6U5K - chains f and r of the 54 polymer chains in the assembly; structure by electron microscopy, 3.50 A resolution.

[Chain f (and r)]
Protein: Sheath PA0622
Source organism: Pseudomonas aeruginosa (strain ATCC 15692 / DSM 22644 / CIP 104116 / JCM 14847 / LMG 12228 / 1C / PRS 101 / PAO1)
Notes: chain r of this document is another copy of the same molecule, construct and numbering; everything in this record applies to it too
Reference sequence: G3XD39 (G3XD39_PSEAE); residue numbers follow UniProt; this construct covers 1-386
Amino-acid sequence (386 residues; row label = number of the first residue in the row):
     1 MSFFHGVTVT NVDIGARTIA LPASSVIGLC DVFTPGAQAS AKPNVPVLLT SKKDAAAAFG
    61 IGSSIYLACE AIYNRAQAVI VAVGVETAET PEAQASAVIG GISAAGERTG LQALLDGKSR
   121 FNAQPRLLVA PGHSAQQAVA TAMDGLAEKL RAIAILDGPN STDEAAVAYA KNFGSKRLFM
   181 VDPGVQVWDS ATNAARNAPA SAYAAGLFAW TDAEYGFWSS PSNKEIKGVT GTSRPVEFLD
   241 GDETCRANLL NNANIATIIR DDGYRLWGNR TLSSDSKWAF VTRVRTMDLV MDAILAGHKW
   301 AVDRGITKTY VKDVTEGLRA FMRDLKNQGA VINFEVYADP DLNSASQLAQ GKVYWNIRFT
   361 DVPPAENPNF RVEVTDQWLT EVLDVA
Unresolved in the structure: 1, 385-386

[Chain f / chain r interface]
Contacting residue pairs - 15 pairs, chain f then chain r:
  Ile-306(f) / Val-382(r)  hydrophobic
  Thr-307(f) / Val-382(r)
  Lys-308(f) / Glu-381(r)  hydrogen bond (side chain-backbone)
  Lys-308(f) / Val-382(r)
  Lys-308(f) / Asp-384(r)  hydrogen bond (side chain-backbone)
  Val-311(f) / Val-382(r)  hydrophobic
  Pro-340(f) / Leu-383(r)  hydrophobic
  Asn-343(f) / Leu-383(r)
  Ser-344(f) / Thr-380(r)
  Ala-345(f) / Asp-376(r)
  Ala-345(f) / Leu-379(r)
  Ala-345(f) / Thr-380(r)
  Leu-348(f) / Leu-379(r)
  Ala-349(f) / Asp-376(r)
  Ala-349(f) / Leu-379(r)
Interface residues without a listed pair, chain f (11 interface residues in all): Asp-339

[Overview]
The interface between chain f and chain r involves 11 residues on one side and 7 on the other; the contacts
include 2 hydrogen bonds. Polar pairs include Lys-308(f)/Glu-381(r) and Lys-308(f)/Asp-384(r).
Both chains are Sheath PA0622 (Pseudomonas aeruginosa (strain ATCC 15692 / DSM 22644 / CIP 104116 / JCM 14847
/ LMG 12228 / 1C / PRS 101 / PAO1)). Entry 6U5K (CryoEM Structure of Pyocin R2 - postcontracted - baseplate)
was determined by electron microscopy (same publication as 6PYT, 6U5B, 6U5F and 6U5J).
